Entry 6R6K (X-ray diffraction, 2.10 A resolution); this record covers chain A.

# Chain A
Name: ABC transporter substrate-binding protein
Organism: Pseudomonas aeruginosa
UniProtKB: A0A3G3N2S3 (A0A3G3N2S3_PSEAI); residues 38-317 here correspond to UniProt positions 47-326 (UniProt number = residue number + 9)
Amino-acid sequence (294 residues; each row starts with the number of its first residue):
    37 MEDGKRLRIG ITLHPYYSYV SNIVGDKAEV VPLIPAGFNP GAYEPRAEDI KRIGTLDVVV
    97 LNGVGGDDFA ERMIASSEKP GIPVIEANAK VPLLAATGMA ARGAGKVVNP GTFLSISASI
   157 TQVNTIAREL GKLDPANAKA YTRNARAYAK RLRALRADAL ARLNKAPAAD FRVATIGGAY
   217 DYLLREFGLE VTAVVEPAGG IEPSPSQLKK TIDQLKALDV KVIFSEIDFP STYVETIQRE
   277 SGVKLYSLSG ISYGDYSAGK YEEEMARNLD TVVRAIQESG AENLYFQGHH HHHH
Disordered / not traced: 37-40, 316-330
Sequence notes: initiating methionine (37); conflict Gly77 (His86 in A0A3G3N2S3), Gly102 (His111 in A0A3G3N2S3), Gly147 (His156 in A0A3G3N2S3), Gly213 (His222 in A0A3G3N2S3), Gly235 (His244 in A0A3G3N2S3), Gly286 (His295 in A0A3G3N2S3); expression tag (318-330)
Ion coordination: Na+ site 1 near Glu262 (its only coordinating residue here); Na+ site 2 near Leu281 (its only coordinating residue here)
What the authors report for this chain:
  - conformationally variable residues (helix shift, order/disorder transition): Ala132 to Gly141, Arg198 to Lys201

# Overview
From the paper: conformational variability at Ala132 and Arg198.
Chain A is ABC transporter substrate-binding protein (Pseudomonas aeruginosa); the structure, Structure of a
FpvC mutant from pseudomonas aeruginosa, was determined by X-ray diffraction, deposited together with 6R3Z,
6R44, 6R5S and 6RU4.
